Entry 9M15 (X-ray diffraction, 2.18 A resolution); this record covers chains A and C.

== Chain A ==
Name: Vitamin D3 receptor
Source organism: Rattus norvegicus
UniProtKB: P13053 (VDR_RAT); residue numbers follow UniProt; this construct covers 116-159, 207-423
Amino-acid sequence (271 residues; row label = number of the first residue in the row; note: 47 numbers in that range are skipped by the numbering (no residue carries them; nothing is unmodelled there)):
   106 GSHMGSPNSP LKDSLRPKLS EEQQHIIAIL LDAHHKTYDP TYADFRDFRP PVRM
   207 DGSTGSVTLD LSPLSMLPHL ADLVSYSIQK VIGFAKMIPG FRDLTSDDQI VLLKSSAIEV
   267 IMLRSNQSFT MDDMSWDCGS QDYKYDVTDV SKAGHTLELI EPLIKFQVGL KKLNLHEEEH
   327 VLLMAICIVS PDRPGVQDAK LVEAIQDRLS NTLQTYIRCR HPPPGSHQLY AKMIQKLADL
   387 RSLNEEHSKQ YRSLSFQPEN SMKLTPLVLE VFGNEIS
Not modelled in the structure: 106-122, 207-217, 421-423
Construct notes: expression tag (106-115)
Ligand contacts: A1L73 ((4S)-5-[4-[[4-(2-ethyl-2-oxidanyl-butoxy)-2-methyl-phenyl]-dimethyl-silyl]-3-methyl-phenoxy]-4-oxidanyl-pentanoic acid): T142, Y143, D144, Y147, F150, L223, L226, A227, L229, V230, Y232, S233, K236, I264, I267, M268, R270, S271, S274, W282, C284, Y291, V296, A299, H301, L309, H393, Y397, L400, L410, V414, F418
Curated features (UniProtKB/Swiss-Prot):
  - region: K242 to K260 (Interaction with coactivator LXXLL motif)
  - motif: P412 to N420 (9aaTAD)
  - binding site (calcitriol): Y143, S233, R270, S274, H301, H393

== Chain C ==
Name: Mediator of RNA polymerase II transcription subunit 1
UniProtKB: Q15648 (MED1_HUMAN); residues 625-637 here correspond to UniProt positions 640-652 (UniProt number = residue number + 15)
Amino-acid sequence (13 residues; row label = number of the first residue in the row):
   625 KNHPMLMNLL KDN
Not modelled in the structure: 636-637
Curated features (UniProtKB/Swiss-Prot):
  - motif: L630 to L634 (LXXLL motif 2)

== Chain A / chain C interface ==
Contacting residue pairs (25; chain A residue first):
  Q235(A) - L633(C)
  I238(A) - L630(C)  hydrophobic
  I238(A) - L633(C)
  K242(A) - L633(C)  hydrogen bond (side chain-backbone)
  K242(A) - L634(C)  hydrogen bond (side chain-backbone)
  K242(A) - K635(C)
  R248(A) - L634(C)
  S252(A) - K625(C)
  S252(A) - M631(C)
  D253(A) - K625(C)  salt bridge
  Q255(A) - L634(C)
  I256(A) - L630(C)  hydrophobic
  I256(A) - M631(C)  hydrophobic
  I256(A) - L634(C)  hydrophobic
  L259(A) - L634(C)  hydrophobic
  K260(A) - H627(C)  hydrogen bond
  P412(A) - M629(C)
  L413(A) - L633(C)  hydrophobic
  E416(A) - N626(C)
  E416(A) - H627(C)
  E416(A) - P628(C)
  E416(A) - M629(C)  hydrogen bond (side chain-backbone)
  E416(A) - L630(C)  hydrogen bond (side chain-backbone)
  N420(A) - N626(C)
  N420(A) - H627(C)  hydrogen bond (backbone-side chain)
Interface residues without a listed pair, chain A (16 interface residues in all): F247, V417

== Overview ==
Chain A and chain C form an interface of 16 and 10 residues respectively, with 6 hydrogen bonds and 1 salt
bridge. Among the polar pairs are D253(A)-K625(C), K242(A)-L633(C) and K242(A)-L634(C). Chain A binds compound
A1L73. UniProt lists 6 calcitriol-binding residues on chain A.
Chain A is Vitamin D3 receptor (Rattus norvegicus) and chain C is Mediator of RNA polymerase II transcription
subunit 1; the structure, Vitamin D receptor complex with a dimethyldi(o-tolyl)silane derivative, was
determined by X-ray diffraction together with 9M10, 9M11, 9M12, 9M13, 9M14, 9M16 and 7 further entries from
the same study.
